3TEI - chains A and B; structure by X-ray diffraction, 2.40 A resolution.

== Chain A ==
Name: Mitogen-activated protein kinase 1
From: Homo sapiens
Notes: EC 2.7.11.24
Reference sequence: P28482 (MK01_HUMAN); residues 1-360 here = UniProt positions 1-360
Amino-acid sequence (362 residues; numbered -1 to 360; the number before each row is that of its first residue; numbers below 1 keep their minus sign (Gly-1 is residue -1)):
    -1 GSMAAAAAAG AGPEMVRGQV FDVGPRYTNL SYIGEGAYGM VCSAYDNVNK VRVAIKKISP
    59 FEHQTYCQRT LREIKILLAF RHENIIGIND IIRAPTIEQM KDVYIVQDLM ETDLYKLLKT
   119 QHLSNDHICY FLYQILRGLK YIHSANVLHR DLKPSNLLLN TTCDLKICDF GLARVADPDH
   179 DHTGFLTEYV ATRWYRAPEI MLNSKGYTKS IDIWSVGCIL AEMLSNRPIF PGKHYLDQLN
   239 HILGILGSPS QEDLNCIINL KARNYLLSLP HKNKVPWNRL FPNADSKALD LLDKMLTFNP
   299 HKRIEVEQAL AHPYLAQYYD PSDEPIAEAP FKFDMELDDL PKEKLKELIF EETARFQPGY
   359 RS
Disordered / not traced: -1 to 9, 179-185, 202-204, 359-360
Sequence notes: expression tag (-1 to 0); engineered mutation Ala77 (Arg in P28482), Ala314 (Glu in P28482)
Small-molecule neighbours: AMP-PNP (ANP; phosphoaminophosphonic acid-adenylate ester): Ile31, Gly32, Glu33, Gly34, Ala35, Val39, Ala52, Lys54, Ile84, Gln105, Asp106, Leu107, Met108, Asp111, Lys114, Lys151, Ser153, Asn154, Leu156, Asp167
UniProt features mapped onto this chain:
  - DNA-binding region: Lys259 to Arg277
  - motif: Thr185 to Tyr187 (TXY), Asp318 to Glu322 (Cytoplasmic retention motif), Ala327 to Met333 (Nuclear translocation motif)
  - active site: Asp149 (Proton acceptor)
  - binding site (ATP): Ile31 to Val39, Lys54
  - modified residue: Ala2 (N-acetylalanine), Ser29 (Phosphoserine), Thr185 (Phosphothreonine), Tyr187 (Phosphotyrosine), Thr190 (Phosphothreonine), Ser246 (Phosphoserine), Ser248 (Phosphoserine), Ser284 (Phosphoserine)
  - natural variant: Ile74 (I74N: In NS13), His80 (H80Y: In NS13), Ala174 (A174V: In NS13), Asp318 (D318G: In NS13; D318N: In NS13), Glu322 (E322Q: In NS13), Pro323 (P323R: In NS13)
  - mutagenesis: Lys54 (K54R: Does not inhibit interaction with MAP2K1), Pro176 to Asp179 (Inhibits homodimerization and interaction with TPR), Thr185 (T185A: Inhibits interaction with TPR; when associated with A-187), Tyr187 (Y187A: Inhibits interaction with TPR; when associated with A-185), Leu234 (L234A: Inhibits interaction with TPR), Asp318 (D318A: Loss of dephosphorylation by PTPRJ; D318N: Inhibits interaction with MAP2K1 but not with TPR; when associated with N-321), Asp321 (D321N: Inhibits interaction with MAP2K1 but not with TPR; when associated with N-318)

== Chain B ==
Name: Ribosomal protein S6 kinase alpha-1
Notes: EC 2.7.11.1; fragment: c-terminal docking peptide, residues 712-735
Reference sequence: Q15418 (KS6A1_HUMAN); numbering as in UniProt (aligned over 712-735)
Amino-acid sequence (24 residues; numbered 712 to 735; the number before each row is that of its first residue):
   712 PQLKPIESSI LAQRRVRKLP STTL
Disordered / not traced: 729-735
UniProt features mapped onto this chain:
  - modified residue: Ser732 (Phosphoserine)
From the paper describing this entry:
  - specificity-determining residues: Ser719, Gln724

== Interface between chain A and chain B ==
Residue-residue contacts (35):
  Glu81(A) - Arg725(B)  salt bridge
  Leu115(A) - Pro712(B)
  Leu115(A) - Leu714(B)  hydrophobic
  Gln119(A) - Pro712(B)
  Gln119(A) - Gln713(B)
  Gln119(A) - Leu714(B)
  Asp124(A) - Ile717(B)
  His125(A) - Leu714(B)
  His125(A) - Lys715(B)  hydrogen bond (side chain-backbone)
  His125(A) - Ile717(B)
  Tyr128(A) - Ile717(B)  hydrophobic
  Tyr128(A) - Ser720(B)  hydrogen bond
  Tyr128(A) - Leu722(B)
  Tyr128(A) - Ala723(B)  hydrogen bond (side chain-backbone)
  Tyr131(A) - Arg726(B)  hydrogen bond
  Arg135(A) - Leu722(B)
  Arg135(A) - Arg725(B)
  Asn158(A) - Leu714(B)
  Thr159(A) - Pro712(B)
  Thr159(A) - Gln713(B)
  Thr159(A) - Leu714(B)
  Thr159(A) - Lys715(B)  hydrogen bond (backbone-backbone)
  Thr160(A) - Ser719(B)
  Thr160(A) - Ser720(B)  hydrogen bond (backbone-backbone)
  Cys161(A) - Leu714(B)  hydrophobic
  Cys161(A) - Lys715(B)  hydrogen bond (side chain-backbone)
  Cys161(A) - Pro716(B)
  Asp162(A) - Ser720(B)  hydrogen bond
  Asp162(A) - Ile721(B)
  Tyr316(A) - Ile717(B)
  Tyr316(A) - Arg726(B)  hydrogen bond (backbone-side chain)
  Asp318(A) - Arg726(B)
  Asp321(A) - Leu722(B)
  Asp321(A) - Arg725(B)  salt bridge
  Asp321(A) - Arg726(B)  salt bridge
Interface residues without a listed pair, chain A (23 interface residues in all): Asn82, Thr110, Phe129, Gln132, Gln315, Tyr317, Glu322

== In short ==
23 residues of chain A and 13 residues of chain B are in contact; the contacts include 9 hydrogen bonds and 3
salt bridges. Polar contacts include Glu81(A)-Arg725(B), Asp321(A)-Arg725(B) and Asp321(A)-Arg726(B). Ligands
of chain A: AMP-PNP. From the paper: specificity determinants Ser719(B) and Gln724(B).
Here chain A is Mitogen-activated protein kinase 1 (Homo sapiens) and chain B is Ribosomal protein S6 kinase
alpha-1. Entry 3TEI (Crystal structure of human ERK2 complexed with a MAPK docking peptide) was determined by
X-ray diffraction, deposited together with 4FMQ, 2Y9Q, 2Y8O, 2XRW and 2XS0.
